1Q7Y - chains A and Q of the 31 polymer chains in the assembly; structure by X-ray diffraction, 3.20 A resolution.

# Chain A
Molecule: 23S ribosomal RNA
Organism: Haloarcula marismortui
Sequence (2922 nucleotides; each row starts with the number of its first residue):
     2 UUGGCUACUA UGCCAGCUGG UGGAUUGCUC GGCUCAGGCG CUGAUGAAGG ACGUGCCAAG
    62 CUGCGAUAAG CCAUGGGGAG CCGCACGGAG GCGAAGAACC AUGGAUUUCC GAAUGAGAAU
   122 CUCUCUAACA AUUGCUUCGC GCAAUGAGGA ACCCCGAGAA CUGAAACAUC UCAGUAUCGG
   182 GAGGAACAGA AAACGCAAUG UGAUGUCGUU AGUAACCGCG AGUGAACGCG AUACAGCCCA
   242 AACCGAAGCC CUCACGGGCA AUGUGGUGUC AGGGCUACCU CUCAUCAGCC GACCGUCUCG
   302 ACGAAGUCUC UUGGAACAGA GCGUGAUACA GGGUGACAAC CCCGUACUCG AGACCAGUAC
   362 GACGUGCGGU AGUGCCAGAG UAGCGGGGGU UGGAUAUCCC UCGCGAAUAA CGCAGGCAUC
   422 GACUGCGAAG GCUAAACACA ACCUGAGACC GAUAGUGAAC AAGUAGUGUG AACGAACGCU
   482 GCAAAGUACC CUCAGAAGGG AGGCGAAAUA GAGCAUGAAA UCAGUUGGCG AUCGAGCGAC
   542 AGGGCAUACA AGGUCCCUCG ACGAAUGACC GACGCGCGAG CGUCCAGUAA GACUCACGGG
   602 AAGCCGAUGU UCUGUCGUAC GUUUUGAAAA ACGAGCCAGG GAGUGUGUCU GCAUGGCAAG
   662 UCUAACCGGA GUAUCCGGGG AGGCACAGGG AAACCGACAU GGCCGCAGGG CUUUGCCCGA
   722 GGGCCGCCGU CUUCAAGGGC GGGGAGCCAU GUGGACACGA CCCGAAUCCG GACGAUCUAC
   782 GCAUGGACAA GAUGAAGCGU GCCGAAAGGC ACGUGGAAGU CUGUUAGAGU UGGUGUCCUA
   842 CAAUACCCUC UCGUGAUCUA UGUGUAGGGG UGAAAGGCCC AUCGAGUCCG GCAACAGCUG
   902 GUUCCAAUCG AAACAUGUCG AAGCAUGACC UCCGCCGAGG UAGUCUGUGA GGUAGAGCGA
   962 CCGAUUGGUG UGUCCGCCUC CGAGAGGAGU CGGCACACCU GUCAAACUCC AAACUUACAG
  1022 ACGCCGUUUG ACGCGGGGAU UCCGGUGCGC GGGGUAAGCC UGUGUACCAG GAGGGGAACA
  1082 ACCCAGAGAU AGGUUAAGGU CCCCAAGUGU GGAUUAAGUG UAAUCCUCUG AAGGUGGUCU
  1142 CGAGCCCUAG ACAGCCGGGA GGUGAGCUUA GAAGCAGCUA CCCUCUAAGA AAAGCGUAAC
  1202 AGCUUACCGG CCGAGGUUUG AGGCGCCCAA AAUGAUCGGG ACUCAAAUCC ACCACCGAGA
  1262 CCUGUCCGUA CCACUCAUAC UGGUAAUCGA GUAGAUUGGC GCUCUAAUUG GAUGGAAGUA
  1322 GGGGUGAAAA CUCCUAUGGA CCGAUUAGUG ACGAAAAUCC UGGCCAUAGU AGCAGCGAUA
  1382 GUCGGGUGAG AACCCCGACG GCCUAAUGGA UAAGGGUUCC UCAGCACUGC UGAUCAGCUG
  1442 AGGGUUAGCC GGUCCUAAGU CAUACCGCAA CUCGACUAUG ACGAAAUGGG AAACGGGUUA
  1502 AUAUUCCCGU GCCACUAUGC AGUGAAAGUU GACGCCCUGG GGUCGAUCAC GCUGGGCAUU
  1562 CGCCCAGUCG AACCGUCCAA CUCCGUGGAA GCCGUAAUGG CAGGAAGCGG ACGAACGGCG
  1622 GCAUAGGGAA ACGUGAUUCA ACCUGGGGCC CAUGAAAAGA CGAGCAUAGU GUCCGUACCG
  1682 AGAACCGACA CAGGUGUCCA UGGCGGCGAA AGCCAAGGCC UGUCGGGAGC AACCAACGUU
  1742 AGGGAAUUCG GCAAGUUAGU CCCGUACCUU CGGAAGAAGG GAUGCCUGCU CCGGAACGGA
  1802 GCAGGUCGCA GUGACUCGGA AGCUCGGACU GUCUAGUAAC AACAUAGGUG ACCGCAAAUC
  1862 CGCAAGGACU CGUACGGUCA CUGAAUCCUG CCCAGUGCAG GUAUCUGAAC ACCUCGUACA
  1922 AGAGGACGAA GGACCUGUCA ACGGCGGGGG UAACUAUGAC CCUCUUAAGG UAGCGUAGUA
  1982 CCUUGCCGCA UCAGUAGCGG CUUGCAUGAA UGGAUUAACC AGAGCUUCAC UGUCCCAACG
  2042 UUGGGCCCGG UGAACUGUAC AUUCCAGUGC GGAGUCUGGA GACACCCAGG GGGAAGCGAA
  2102 GACCCUAUGG AGCUUUACUG CAGGCUGUCG CUGAGACGUG GUCGCCGAUG UGCAGCAUAG
  2162 GUAGGAGACA CUACACAGGU ACCCGCGCUA GCGGGCCACC GAGUCAACAG UGAAAUACUA
  2222 CCCGUCGGUG ACUGCGACUC UCACUCCGGG AGGAGGACAC CGAUAGCCGG GCAGUUUGAC
  2282 UGGGGCGGUA CGCGCUCGAA AAGAUAUCGA GCGCGCCCUA UGGCUAUCUC AGCCGGGACA
  2342 GAGACCCGGC GAAGAGUGCA AGAGCAAAAG AUAGCUUGAC AGUGUUCUUC CCAACGAGGA
  2402 ACGCUGACGC GAAAGCGUGG UCUAGCGAAC CAAUUAGCCU GCUUGAUGCG GGCAAUUGAU
  2462 GACAGAAAAG CUACCCUAGG GAUAACAGAG UCGUCACUCG CAAGAGCACA UAUCGACCGA
  2522 GUGGCUUGCU ACCUCGAUGU CGGUUCCCUC CAUCCUGCCC GUGCAGAAGC GGGCAAGGGU
  2582 GAGGUUGUUC GCCUAUUAAA GGAGGUCGUG AGCUGGGUUU AGACCGUCGU GAGACAGGUC
  2642 GGCUGCUAUC UACUGGGUGU GUAAUGGUGU CUGACAAGAA CGACCGUAUA GUACGAGAGG
  2702 AACUACGGUU GGUGGCCACU GGUGUACCGG UUGUUCGAGA GAGCACGUGC CGGGUAGCCA
  2762 CGCCACACGG GGUAAGAGCU GAACGCAUCU AAGCUCGAAA CCCACUUGGA AAAGAGACAC
  2822 CGCCGAGGUC CCGCGUACAA GACGCGGUCG AUAGACUCGG GGUGUGCGCG UCGAGGUAAC
  2882 GAGACGUUAA GCCCACGAGC ACUAACAGAC CAAAGCCAUC AU
Not modelled in the structure: 2-9, 126-127, 715, 971-998, 1560, 1952-1963, 2137-2236, 2339-2343, 2665-2666, 2915-2923
Metal / ion sites: Mg2+ site 1 near G28 (its only coordinating residue here); Na+ site 1 near C40 (its only coordinating residue here); Na+ site 2 near A45 (its only coordinating residue here); Na+ site 3: G56, A59, G61; Na+ site 4: G66, U108; Mg2+ site 2 near U115 (its only coordinating residue here); Na+ site 5 near C141 (its only coordinating residue here); Mg2+ site 3: C162, U2276; Na+ site 6: A165, A166, A167; Mg2+ site 4: A166, G219; Mg2+ site 5 near C168 (its only coordinating residue here); Na+ site 7: U170, C218, G221; 2 more K+ sites not listed; 75 more Mg2+ sites not listed; 64 more Na+ sites not listed
Ligand contacts: puromycin (PUY): G2102, A2486, C2487, G2540, U2541, C2542, G2588, G2618, U2619, U2620, A2637
What the authors report for this chain:
  - binding site for CCdA-P-Puromycin: G2284, G2285
  - catalytic residues: A2486 (proposed by the authors, not directly observed)

# Chain Q
Molecule: 50S ribosomal protein L19E
Organism: Haloarcula marismortui
UniProtKB: P14119 (RL19_HALMA); residues 1-148 here = UniProt positions 1-148
Chain sequence (148 residues; each row starts with the number of its first residue):
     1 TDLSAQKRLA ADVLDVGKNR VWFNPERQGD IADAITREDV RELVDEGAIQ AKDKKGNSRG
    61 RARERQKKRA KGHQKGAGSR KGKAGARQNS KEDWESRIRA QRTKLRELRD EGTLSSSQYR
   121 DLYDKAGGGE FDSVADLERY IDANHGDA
Not modelled in the structure: 144-148
Construct notes: conflict Lys-71 (Tyr in P14119)

# Chain A / chain Q interface
Pairs across the interface (177; chain A residue first):
  G792(A) with Lys-83(Q), sugar contact; Ala-86(Q), sugar contact
  A793(A) with Lys-83(Q), sugar contact; Gly-85(Q), hydrogen bond to the phosphate; Ala-86(Q), hydrogen bond to the phosphate
  G800(A) with Asp-124(Q), sugar contact; Gly-127(Q), sugar contact; Gly-128(Q), hydrogen bond to the base
  U801(A) with Asp-124(Q), sugar contact; Lys-125(Q), phosphate contact; Gly-128(Q), sugar contact; Glu-130(Q), hydrogen bond to the sugar
  G802(A) with Lys-125(Q), phosphate contact; Glu-130(Q), sugar contact
  G814(A) with Trp-94(Q), sugar contact
  U815(A) with Trp-94(Q), sugar contact
  G816(A) with Lys-91(Q), salt bridge to the phosphate
  G817(A) with Lys-91(Q), salt bridge to the phosphate
  G1386(A) with Gln-28(Q), hydrogen bond to the base
  G1387(A) with Thr-1(Q), hydrogen bond to the sugar; Gln-28(Q), hydrogen bond to the sugar
  U1388(A) with Thr-1(Q), hydrogen bond to the sugar
  C1395(A) with Asp-2(Q), sugar contact
  C1396(A) with Thr-1(Q), sugar contact; Asp-2(Q), sugar contact; Leu-3(Q), hydrogen bond to the sugar; Ser-4(Q), sugar contact
  C1397(A) with Leu-3(Q), sugar contact; Lys-7(Q), salt bridge to the phosphate; Phe-23(Q), hydrogen bond to the sugar; Pro-25(Q), sugar contact; Gln-28(Q), sugar contact
  G1398(A) with Lys-7(Q), salt bridge to the phosphate; Val-21(Q), phosphate contact; Trp-22(Q), phosphate contact; Phe-23(Q), hydrogen bond to the phosphate; Pro-25(Q), sugar contact
  A1399(A) with Trp-22(Q), phosphate contact; Lys-52(Q), salt bridge to the phosphate
  U1422(A) with Ala-5(Q), phosphate contact
  U1499(A) with Arg-41(Q), salt bridge to the phosphate
  U1500(A) with Arg-37(Q), hydrogen bond to the base; Arg-41(Q), salt bridge to the phosphate
  A1501(A) with Arg-8(Q), hydrogen bond to the phosphate; Leu-9(Q), sugar contact; Ile-35(Q), sugar contact; Thr-36(Q), phosphate contact; Arg-37(Q), hydrogen bond to the phosphate
  A1502(A) with Arg-8(Q), salt bridge to the phosphate; Leu-9(Q), phosphate contact; Arg-37(Q), salt bridge to the phosphate
  G1540(A) with Glu-95(Q), sugar contact; Arg-99(Q), hydrogen bond to the phosphate
  G1541(A) with Arg-99(Q), salt bridge to the phosphate
  U1548(A) with Arg-59(Q), salt bridge to the phosphate
  C1549(A) with Arg-59(Q), salt bridge to the phosphate; Arg-63(Q), salt bridge to the phosphate; Gln-66(Q), sugar contact
  C1565(A) with Ser-58(Q), hydrogen bond to the sugar; Arg-59(Q), phosphate contact; Gly-60(Q), phosphate contact; Arg-63(Q), salt bridge to the phosphate
  C1566(A) with Gly-56(Q), phosphate contact; Asn-57(Q), phosphate contact; Ser-58(Q), phosphate contact; Arg-59(Q), hydrogen bond to the phosphate; Arg-63(Q), salt bridge to the phosphate
  A1567(A) with Gly-56(Q), phosphate contact
  C1593(A) with Ser-116(Q), sugar contact; Ser-117(Q), phosphate contact; Arg-120(Q), sugar contact
  C1594(A) with Arg-109(Q), salt bridge to the phosphate; Ser-116(Q), phosphate contact; Tyr-119(Q), phosphate contact; Arg-120(Q), salt bridge to the phosphate
  G1595(A) with Arg-109(Q), salt bridge to the phosphate; Tyr-119(Q), hydrogen bond to the phosphate; Arg-120(Q), salt bridge to the phosphate; Tyr-123(Q), hydrogen bond to the base
  U1596(A) with Arg-102(Q), hydrogen bond to the base; Arg-106(Q), salt bridge to the phosphate; Tyr-123(Q), hydrogen bond to the phosphate
  A1597(A) with Lys-91(Q), hydrogen bond to the base; Trp-94(Q), hydrogen bond to the sugar; Glu-95(Q), sugar contact; Ile-98(Q), sugar contact; Arg-99(Q), salt bridge to the phosphate; Arg-102(Q), salt bridge to the phosphate
  A1598(A) with Trp-94(Q), phosphate contact; Arg-102(Q), salt bridge to the phosphate
  G1703(A) with Asn-57(Q), base contact
  G1704(A) with Asn-57(Q), hydrogen bond to the base; Arg-59(Q), hydrogen bond to the phosphate
  C1705(A) with Arg-59(Q), salt bridge to the phosphate; Ala-62(Q), sugar contact; Arg-65(Q), hydrogen bond to the phosphate
  G1706(A) with Arg-65(Q), salt bridge to the phosphate; Arg-69(Q), salt bridge to the phosphate
  G1707(A) with Arg-69(Q), salt bridge to the phosphate; Lys-81(Q), phosphate contact; Gly-82(Q), phosphate contact
  C1708(A) with Lys-81(Q), hydrogen bond to the phosphate; Gly-82(Q), hydrogen bond to the phosphate; Ala-86(Q), sugar contact; Arg-87(Q), salt bridge to the phosphate
  C1715(A) with Lys-55(Q), hydrogen bond to the sugar; Asn-57(Q), hydrogen bond to the sugar
  A1716(A) with Lys-55(Q), hydrogen bond to the sugar; Gly-56(Q), sugar contact; Asn-57(Q), sugar contact
  A1717(A) with Lys-54(Q), sugar contact; Lys-55(Q), hydrogen bond to the phosphate
  G1718(A) with Val-16(Q), phosphate contact; Gly-17(Q), hydrogen bond to the phosphate; Arg-20(Q), salt bridge to the phosphate
  G1719(A) with Gly-17(Q), phosphate contact; Lys-18(Q), hydrogen bond to the phosphate; Asn-19(Q), hydrogen bond to the phosphate
  C1720(A) with Asn-19(Q), hydrogen bond to the phosphate
  G1760(A) with Ala-77(Q), hydrogen bond to the base; Arg-80(Q), hydrogen bond to the base; Lys-81(Q), hydrogen bond to the sugar
  U1761(A) with Arg-80(Q), sugar contact; Lys-81(Q), sugar contact; Gly-82(Q), sugar contact; Lys-83(Q), phosphate contact; Ala-84(Q), phosphate contact
  C1762(A) with Lys-83(Q), salt bridge to the phosphate; Ala-84(Q), hydrogen bond to the phosphate
  U1784(A) with Ala-77(Q), sugar contact; Gly-78(Q), hydrogen bond to the phosphate
  G1785(A) with Gly-76(Q), phosphate contact; Ala-77(Q), phosphate contact; Gly-78(Q), hydrogen bond to the phosphate; Ser-79(Q), phosphate contact
  C1786(A) with Gln-74(Q), phosphate contact
  C1787(A) with Lys-68(Q), salt bridge to the phosphate; Gln-74(Q), hydrogen bond to the phosphate
  U1788(A) with Lys-68(Q), phosphate contact; His-73(Q), hydrogen bond to the base
  G1789(A) with Lys-71(Q), hydrogen bond to the base; His-73(Q), hydrogen bond to the base
  C1790(A) with Lys-71(Q), salt bridge to the phosphate
  C1793(A) with Arg-97(Q), sugar contact; Ser-133(Q), phosphate contact; Ala-135(Q), phosphate contact
  G1794(A) with Ser-96(Q), hydrogen bond to the sugar; Ala-100(Q), phosphate contact; Ser-133(Q), phosphate contact; Val-134(Q), hydrogen bond to the phosphate
  G1795(A) with Ala-100(Q), phosphate contact
  A1796(A) with Ser-96(Q), base contact
  C1798(A) with Gln-66(Q), sugar contact; Ala-70(Q), phosphate contact
  G1799(A) with Arg-87(Q), sugar contact; Gln-88(Q), base contact
  G1800(A) with Lys-75(Q), salt bridge to the phosphate; Arg-87(Q), salt bridge to the phosphate; Gln-88(Q), sugar contact
  A1801(A) with Arg-80(Q), salt bridge to the phosphate; Arg-87(Q), salt bridge to the phosphate
  G1802(A) with Arg-80(Q), salt bridge to the phosphate
  U1813(A) with Gly-78(Q), sugar contact; Lys-81(Q), sugar contact
  U1817(A) with Lys-81(Q), hydrogen bond to the base
  U2735(A) with Arg-65(Q), salt bridge to the phosphate
  U2736(A) with Lys-55(Q), hydrogen bond to the phosphate; Asn-57(Q), sugar contact; Arg-61(Q), salt bridge to the phosphate
  C2737(A) with Lys-55(Q), salt bridge to the phosphate; Gly-56(Q), phosphate contact; Asn-57(Q), phosphate contact; Ser-58(Q), hydrogen bond to the phosphate; Arg-61(Q), salt bridge to the phosphate
  G2738(A) with Ser-58(Q), hydrogen bond to the sugar; Arg-61(Q), phosphate contact
  A2739(A) with Arg-61(Q), salt bridge to the phosphate
Interface residues without a listed pair, chain A (78 interface residues in all): C813, C1436, A1437, U1539, G1568
Interface residues without a listed pair, chain Q (83 interface residues in all): Glu-38, Gly-72, Ser-90, Gly-129

# In short
78 residues of chain A and 83 residues of chain Q are in contact, with 52 hydrogen bonds and 42 salt bridges.
Polar contacts include G800(A)/Gly-128(Q), G1386(A)/Gln-28(Q) and U1500(A)/Arg-37(Q). Ligands of chain A:
puromycin. The paper reports the catalytic residue A2486(A); a binding site for CCdA-P-Puromycin at G2284(A)
and G2285(A).
Chain A is 23S ribosomal RNA and chain Q is 50S ribosomal protein L19E, both from Haloarcula marismortui; the
structure, Crystal Structure of CCdAP-Puromycin bound at the Peptidyl transferase center of the 50S ribosomal
subunit, was determined by X-ray diffraction (same publication as 1Q81, 1Q82, 1Q86 and 1M90).
